PDB entry 6MSA | X-ray diffraction, 2.06 A resolution | chain A

Chain A:
Molecule: cAMP and cAMP-inhibited cGMP 3', 5'-cyclic phosphodiesterase 10A
Organism: Homo sapiens
Notes: EC 3.1.4.17, 3.1.4.35
Reference sequence: Q9Y233 (PDE10_HUMAN); residues 449-776 here correspond to UniProt positions 439-766 (UniProt number = residue number - 10)
Chain sequence (332 residues; each row starts with the number of its first residue):
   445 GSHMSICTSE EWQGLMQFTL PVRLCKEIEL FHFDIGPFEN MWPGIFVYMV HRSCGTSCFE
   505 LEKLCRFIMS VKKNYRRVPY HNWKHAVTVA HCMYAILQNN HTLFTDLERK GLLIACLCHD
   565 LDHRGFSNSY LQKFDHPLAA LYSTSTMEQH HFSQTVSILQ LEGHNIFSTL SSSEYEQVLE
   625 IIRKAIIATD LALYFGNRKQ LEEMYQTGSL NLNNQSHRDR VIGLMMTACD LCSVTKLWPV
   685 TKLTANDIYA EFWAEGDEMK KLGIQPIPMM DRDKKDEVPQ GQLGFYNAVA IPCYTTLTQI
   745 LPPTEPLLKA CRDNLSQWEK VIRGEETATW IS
Unresolved in the structure: 445-446, 775-776
Construct notes: expression tag (445-448)
Bound ions: Zn2+: His529, His563, Asp564, Asp674; Mg2+ near Asp564 (its only coordinating residue here)
Ligand contacts: JY4 (7,8-dimethoxy-1-methyl-2H-pyrazolo[3,4-c]cinnoline): Tyr524, Leu635, Leu675, Ser677, Val678, Ile692, Tyr693, Phe696, Met713, Gln726, Phe729

Summary:
Chain A binds compound JY4. His529, His563, Asp564 and Asp674 coordinate Zn2+.
Chain A is cAMP and cAMP-inhibited cGMP 3', 5'-cyclic phosphodiesterase 10A (Homo sapiens); the structure,
Novel, potent, selective and brain penetrant phosphodiesterase 10A inhibitors, was determined by X-ray
diffraction (same publication as 6MSC).
